7O7J - chain A; structure by X-ray diffraction, 2.81 A resolution.

[Chain A]
Molecule: Homeodomain-interacting protein kinase 3
From: Homo sapiens
Notes: EC 2.7.11.1
UniProt: Q9H422 (HIPK3_HUMAN); residue numbers follow UniProt; this construct covers 159-562
Sequence (404 residues; each row starts with the number of its first residue):
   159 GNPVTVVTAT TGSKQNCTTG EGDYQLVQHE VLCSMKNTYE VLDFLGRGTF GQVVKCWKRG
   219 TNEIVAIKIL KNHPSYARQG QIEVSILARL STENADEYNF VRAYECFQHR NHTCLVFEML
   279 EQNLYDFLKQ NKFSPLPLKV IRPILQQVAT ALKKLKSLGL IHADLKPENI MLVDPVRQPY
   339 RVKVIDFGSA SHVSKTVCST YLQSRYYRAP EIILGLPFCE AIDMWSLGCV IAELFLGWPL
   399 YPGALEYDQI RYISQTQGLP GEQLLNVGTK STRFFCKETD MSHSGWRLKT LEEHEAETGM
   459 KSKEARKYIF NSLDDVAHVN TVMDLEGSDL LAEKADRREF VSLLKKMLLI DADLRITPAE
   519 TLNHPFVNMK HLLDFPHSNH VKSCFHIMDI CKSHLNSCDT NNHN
Unresolved in the structure: 159-183, 552-562
Modified positions: Tyr-359 (O-phosphotyrosine; PTR)
Small-molecule neighbours: Abemaciclib (6ZV; N-{5-[(4-ethylpiperazin-1-yl)methyl]pyridin-2-yl}-5-fluoro-4-[4-fluoro-2-methyl-1-(propan-2-yl)-1H-benzimidazol-6-yl]py rimidin-2-amine): Phe-202, Leu-203, Gly-204, Phe-208, Val-211, Ala-224, Lys-226, Val-259, Phe-275, Glu-276, Met-277, Leu-278, Glu-279, Asn-281, Asp-284, Glu-326, Asn-327, Met-329, Ile-343, Asp-344
Reported in the primary citation:
  - binding site for Abemaciclib: Leu-203, Met-277
  - mutagenesis - D322N: abolished catalytic activity

[Summary]
Ligands of chain A: Abemaciclib. From the paper: a binding site for Abemaciclib at Leu-203 and Met-277; D322N
abolishes catalytic activity.
Chain A is Homeodomain-interacting protein kinase 3 (Homo sapiens); the structure, Crystal structure of the
human HIPK3 kinase domain bound to abemaciclib, was determined by X-ray diffraction, deposited together with
7O7I and 7O7K.
